8CPN - chain A; structure by X-ray diffraction, 1.85 A resolution.

# Chain A
Protein: PolB16 intein
Amino-acid sequence (207 residues; numbered -10 to 194 plus 3 insertion-coded residues; 1 number in that range is skipped by the numbering (no residue carries it; nothing is unmodelled there); the number before each row is that of its first residue; a row labelled like 15A-15C holds insertion residues (15A, then the next letters in order); numbers below 1 keep their minus sign (Met-10 is residue -10)):
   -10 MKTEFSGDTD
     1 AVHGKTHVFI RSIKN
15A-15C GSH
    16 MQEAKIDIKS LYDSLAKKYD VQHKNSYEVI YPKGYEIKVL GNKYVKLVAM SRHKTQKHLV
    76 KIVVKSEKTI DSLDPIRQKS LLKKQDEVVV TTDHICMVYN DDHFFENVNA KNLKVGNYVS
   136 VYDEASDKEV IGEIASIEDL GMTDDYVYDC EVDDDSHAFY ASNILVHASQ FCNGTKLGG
Unresolved in the structure: -10 to -2, 86-94, 110-127, 183-194
Reported in the primary citation:
  - catalytic residues: His68 (proposed by the authors, not directly observed)
  - conformationally variable residues (order/disorder transition): Asp86 to Ser95, His109, Ile110 to Asn127
  - catalytic residues: Thr106, Asp164, His182
  - mutagenesis - T106A, D164N, H182Q: decreased catalytic activity
  - contacts within the chain: His68-Asp164
  - mutagenesis - C111A/C165A: unchanged catalytic activity
  - mutagenesis - I110S, I110S/C111V: abolished catalytic activity

# Summary
From the paper: catalytic residues His68, Thr106 and Asp164 among others; T106A, D164N and H182Q reduce
catalytic activity; 6 substitutions were tested in all.
Chain A is PolB16 intein; the structure, Crystal structure of the PolB16_OarG intein variant S1A, N183A, was
determined by X-ray diffraction (same publication as 8CPO).
